6DAQ - chains C and D of the 4 polymer chains in the assembly; structure by X-ray diffraction, 2.00 A resolution.

== Chain C (and D) ==
Protein: PhdJ
Source organism: Mycobacterium vanbaalenii
Notes: chain D of this document is another copy of the same molecule, construct and numbering; everything in this record applies to it too
UniProt: Q6H2K0 (Q6H2K0_MYCVN); residue numbers follow UniProt; this construct covers 1-334
Amino-acid sequence (334 residues; numbered 1 to 334; the number before each row is that of its first residue):
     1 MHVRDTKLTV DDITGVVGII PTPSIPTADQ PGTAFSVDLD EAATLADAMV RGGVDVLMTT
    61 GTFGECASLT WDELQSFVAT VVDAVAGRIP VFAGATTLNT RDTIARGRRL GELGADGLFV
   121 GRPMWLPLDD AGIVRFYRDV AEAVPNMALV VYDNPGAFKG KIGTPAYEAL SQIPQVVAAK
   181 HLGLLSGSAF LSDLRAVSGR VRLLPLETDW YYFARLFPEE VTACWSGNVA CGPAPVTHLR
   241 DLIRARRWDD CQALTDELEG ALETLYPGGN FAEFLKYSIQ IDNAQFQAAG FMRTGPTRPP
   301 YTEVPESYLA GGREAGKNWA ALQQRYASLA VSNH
Not modelled in the structure: 1-4, 328-334
Modified positions: K180 ((E)-N~6~-[(2E)-1-carboxy-3-(2-carboxyphenyl)prop-2-en-1-ylidene]-L-lysine; 9KP)
Reported in the primary citation:
  - catalytic residues: Y152 (proposed by the authors, not directly observed)
  - catalytic residues: N154
  - specificity-determining residues: S278, D282
  - mutagenesis - S278N (22-fold), D282E: decreased catalytic activity

== Interface between chain C and chain D ==
Residue-residue contacts (83):
  P31(C) with R101(D); D139(D)
  T33(C) with R101(D), hydrogen bond (backbone-side chain)
  A34(C) with R101(D)
  T62(C) with W125(D), hydrogen bond; L126(D)
  C66(C) with W125(D), hydrophobic
  A67(C) with L98(D); N99(D), hydrogen bond (backbone-side chain); W125(D), hydrophobic
  S68(C) with N99(D); R101(D), hydrogen bond (backbone-side chain)
  L69(C) with N99(D)
  T70(C) with R101(D)
  E73(C) with R101(D), salt bridge
  T96(C) with W125(D)
  L98(C) with A67(D); L98(D), hydrophobic
  N99(C) with A67(D), hydrogen bond (side chain-backbone); S68(D); L69(D)
  T100(C) with P299(D); P300(D)
  R101(C) with P31(D); T33(D), hydrogen bond (side chain-backbone); A34(D); S68(D), hydrogen bond (side chain-backbone); L69(D); T70(D); E73(D), salt bridge; R298(D)
  P123(C) with P300(D), hydrophobic; Y301(D)
  M124(C) with M124(D), hydrophobic; Y301(D)
  W125(C) with T62(D), hydrogen bond; C66(D), hydrophobic; A67(D), hydrophobic; T96(D); A157(D); Y301(D), hydrogen bond (backbone-side chain)
  L126(C) with T62(D); L275(D); K276(D); S278(D); I279(D), hydrophobic; Q280(D); Y301(D), hydrogen bond (backbone-side chain)
  P127(C) with K276(D)
  L128(C) with P300(D); Y301(D), hydrophobic
  D129(C) with Y277(D), hydrogen bond
  A131(C) with E303(D)
  G132(C) with E303(D)
  D139(C) with P31(D)
  G156(C) with K159(D), hydrogen bond (backbone-side chain)
  A157(C) with W125(D); K159(D), hydrogen bond (backbone-side chain)
  F158(C) with W125(D), hydrophobic
  K159(C) with G156(D), hydrogen bond (side chain-backbone); A157(D), hydrogen bond (side chain-backbone); K159(D)
  L275(C) with L126(D)
  K276(C) with L126(D); P127(D)
  Y277(C) with D129(D), hydrogen bond
  S278(C) with L126(D)
  I279(C) with L126(D)
  R298(C) with R101(D)
  P299(C) with N99(D); T100(D)
  P300(C) with T100(D); P123(D), hydrophobic; L128(D)
  Y301(C) with P123(D); M124(D); W125(D), hydrogen bond (side chain-backbone); L126(D), hydrogen bond (side chain-backbone); L128(D), hydrophobic
  E303(C) with D129(D); A131(D); G132(D); R135(D), salt bridge
Also at the interface, not in a pair above, chain C (48 interface residues in all): S36, G61, T97, D102, I104, R135, Y152, Q280, T302
Also at the interface, not in a pair above, chain D (49 interface residues in all): Q30, S36, G61, T97, D102, I104, Y152, F158, T302

== Overview ==
48 residues of chain C face 49 of chain D across their interface; the contacts include 18 hydrogen bonds and 3
salt bridges. Polar contacts include E73(C)-R101(D), E303(C)-R135(D) and T33(C)-R101(D). From the paper:
catalytic residues Y152(C) and N154(C); S278N and D282E of chain C reduce catalytic activity.
Chain C and chain D are both PhdJ (Mycobacterium vanbaalenii); the structure, PhdJ bound to substrate
intermediate, was determined by X-ray diffraction (same publication as 6DAO and 6DAN).
